1YSZ - chain A; structure by X-ray diffraction, 2.65 A resolution.

Chain A:
Molecule: Endoplasmin
From: Canis lupus familiaris
Notes: fragment: N-terminal Domain of GRP94 Residues (69-337); engineered mutation(s): deletion of 287-327 replaced by 4 glycines
UniProtKB: P41148 (ENPL_CANFA); residue numbers follow UniProt; this construct covers 69-286, 328-337
Sequence (236 residues; row label = number of the first residue in the row; note: 37 numbers in that range are skipped by the numbering (no residue carries them; nothing is unmodelled there)):
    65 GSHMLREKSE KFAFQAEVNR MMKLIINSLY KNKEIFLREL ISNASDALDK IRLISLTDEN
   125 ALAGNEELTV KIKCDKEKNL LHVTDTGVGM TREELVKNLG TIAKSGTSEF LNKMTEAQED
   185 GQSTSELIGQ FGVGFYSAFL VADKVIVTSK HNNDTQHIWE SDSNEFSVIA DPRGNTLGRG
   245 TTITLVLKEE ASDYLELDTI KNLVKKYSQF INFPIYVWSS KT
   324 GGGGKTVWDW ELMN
Unresolved in the structure: 65-73, 167-169, 184-186, 324-327
Differences from the reference sequence: cloning artifact (65-68)
Ligand contacts: N-ethyl-5'-carboxamido adenosine (NEC): Asn107, Ala108, Ala111, Asp149, Val152, Met154, Asn162, Leu163, Gly196, Val197, Phe199, Tyr200, Thr245
Swiss-Prot annotation at these positions:
  - binding site (ATP): Asn107, Asp149, Asn162, Phe199
  - modified residue: Lys168 (N6-(2-hydroxyisobutyryl)lysine), Ser172 (Phosphoserine)
  - glycosylation (N-linked (GlcNAc...) asparagine): Asn107, Asn217

In short:
Ligands of chain A: N-ethyl-5'-carboxamido adenosine. Curated annotation (UniProt) lists 4 ATP-binding
residues.
Chain A is Endoplasmin (Canis lupus familiaris); the structure, Crystal Structure of the Unliganded Form of
GRP94, the ER Hsp90: Basis for Nucleotide-Induced Conformational Change ..., was determined by X-ray
diffraction together with 1YT0, 1YT1 and 1YT2 from the same study.
